Entry 5OEW (X-ray diffraction, 2.00 A resolution); this record covers chains A and B.

== Chain A (and B) ==
Molecule: Glutamate receptor 2
Organism: Rattus norvegicus
Notes: chain B of this document is another copy of the same molecule, construct and numbering; everything in this record applies to it too
Reference sequence: P19491 (GRIA2_RAT), isoform P19491-3; the construct has insertions or renumbered stretches relative to UniProt, so the offset changes along the chain: 3-117 = UniProt 413-527; 120-264 = UniProt 653-797
Amino-acid sequence (264 residues; numbered 1 to 264; the number before each row is that of its first residue):
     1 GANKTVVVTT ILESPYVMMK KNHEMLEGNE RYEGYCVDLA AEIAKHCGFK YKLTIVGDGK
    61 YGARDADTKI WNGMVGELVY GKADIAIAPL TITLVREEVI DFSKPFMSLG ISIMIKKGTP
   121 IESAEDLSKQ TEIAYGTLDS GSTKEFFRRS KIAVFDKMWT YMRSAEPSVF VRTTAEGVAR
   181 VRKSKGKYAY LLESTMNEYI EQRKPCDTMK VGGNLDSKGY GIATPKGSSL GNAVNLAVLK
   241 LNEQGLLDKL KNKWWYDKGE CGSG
Unresolved in the structure: 262-264 (chain B: 1-2, 262-264)
Cystine bridges: Cys206-Cys261
Differences from the reference sequence: cloning artifact (1-2); linker (118-119)
Metal / ion sites: Zn2+ site 1: His23 (together with acetate ion) (shared with Asp65(B) of chain B); Zn2+ site 2: Glu24 (shared with Asp139(B) of chain B); Zn2+ site 3: Glu42, His46 (shared with 1 residue of chain C); Zn2+ site 4 near Asp126 (its only coordinating residue here); Zn2+ site 5: Glu166 (shared with 2 residues of chain C)
Small-molecule neighbours:
  - glutamate (9TE; 4-cyclopropyl-7-(3-methoxyphenoxy)-2,3-dihydro-1$l6,2,4-benzothiadiazine 1,1-dioxide): Ile92, Lys104, Pro105, Phe106, Met107, Ser108, Ser217, Lys218, Gly219, Leu239, Asn242, Leu247
  - glutamic acid (GLU): Tyr61, Pro89, Leu90, Thr91, Arg96, Leu138, Gly141, Ser142, Thr143, Leu192, Glu193, Met196, Tyr220
Swiss-Prot annotation at these positions:
  - binding site (L-glutamate): Pro89, Thr91, Arg96, Ser142, Thr143, Glu193
  - site: Arg64 (Interaction with the cone snail toxin Con-ikot-ikot), Ile121 (Crucial to convey clamshell closure to channel opening), Arg148 (Interaction with the cone snail toxin Con-ikot-ikot), Lys240 (Interaction with the cone snail toxin Con-ikot-ikot)
  - glycosylation: Asn3 (N-linked (GlcNAc...) asparagine)
  - modified residue (Phosphoserine): Ser150, Ser184
Reported in the primary citation:
  - binding site for glutamate: Ile92, Lys104, Pro105, Phe106, Met107, Ser108, Ser217, Lys218, Gly219, Leu239, Asn242, Leu247

== Interface between chain A and chain B ==
Pairs across the interface (28; chain A residue first):
  Thr93(A) - Glu243(B)
  Leu94(A) - Leu236(B)  hydrophobic
  Leu94(A) - Lys240(B)
  Leu94(A) - Glu243(B)  hydrogen bond (backbone-side chain)
  Glu97(A) - Lys104(B)  salt bridge
  Glu97(A) - Asn235(B)  hydrogen bond
  Glu97(A) - Leu236(B)
  Glu97(A) - Leu239(B)
  Phe102(A) - Lys104(B)  hydrogen bond (backbone-side chain)
  Ser103(A) - Lys104(B)
  Lys104(A) - Ile92(B)
  Lys104(A) - Glu97(B)  salt bridge
  Lys104(A) - Phe102(B)  hydrogen bond (side chain-backbone)
  Lys104(A) - Ser103(B)
  Pro105(A) - Pro105(B)  hydrophobic
  Arg149(A) - Glu243(B)  salt bridge
  Ser217(A) - Asn242(B)  hydrogen bond (backbone-side chain)
  Asn235(A) - Glu97(B)  hydrogen bond
  Leu236(A) - Leu94(B)  hydrophobic
  Leu236(A) - Glu97(B)
  Leu239(A) - Ile92(B)  hydrophobic
  Leu239(A) - Glu97(B)
  Lys240(A) - Leu94(B)
  Asn242(A) - Ser217(B)  hydrogen bond (side chain-backbone)
  Glu243(A) - Thr93(B)
  Glu243(A) - Leu94(B)  hydrogen bond (side chain-backbone)
  Glu243(A) - Arg149(B)  salt bridge
  Gln244(A) - Arg149(B)
Interface residues without a listed pair, chain A (17 interface residues in all): Ile92
Interface residues without a listed pair, chain B (18 interface residues in all): Glu98, Phe146
The authors on this interface:
  - specific contacts: Asn242(A)-Ser217(B) (hydrogen bond)

== Overview ==
Chain A and chain B form an interface of 17 and 18 residues respectively, with 8 hydrogen bonds and 4 salt
bridges. Among the polar pairs are Glu97(A)-Lys104(B), Arg149(A)-Glu243(B) and Leu94(A)-Glu243(B). The authors
report a hydrogen bond between Asn242(A) and Ser217(B). From the paper: a binding site for glutamate at
Ile92(A), Lys104(A) and Pro105(A) among others.
Chain A and chain B are both Glutamate receptor 2 (Rattus norvegicus); the structure, Crystal structure of the
GluA2 ligand-binding domain (S1S2J) in complex with glutamate and positive allosteric modulator ..., was
determined by X-ray diffraction together with 5O9A from the same study.
